8I8E - chains D and C of the 12 polymer chains in the assembly; structure by electron microscopy, 2.63 A resolution.

# Chain D (and C)
Molecule: Acyl-acyl carrier protein synthetase
From: Vibrio harveyi
Notes: chain C of this document is another copy of the same molecule, construct and numbering; everything in this record applies to it too
UniProt: Q00IB3 (Q00IB3_VIBHA); residue numbers follow UniProt; this construct covers 1-533
Amino-acid sequence (533 residues; numbered 1 to 533; the number before each row is that of its first residue):
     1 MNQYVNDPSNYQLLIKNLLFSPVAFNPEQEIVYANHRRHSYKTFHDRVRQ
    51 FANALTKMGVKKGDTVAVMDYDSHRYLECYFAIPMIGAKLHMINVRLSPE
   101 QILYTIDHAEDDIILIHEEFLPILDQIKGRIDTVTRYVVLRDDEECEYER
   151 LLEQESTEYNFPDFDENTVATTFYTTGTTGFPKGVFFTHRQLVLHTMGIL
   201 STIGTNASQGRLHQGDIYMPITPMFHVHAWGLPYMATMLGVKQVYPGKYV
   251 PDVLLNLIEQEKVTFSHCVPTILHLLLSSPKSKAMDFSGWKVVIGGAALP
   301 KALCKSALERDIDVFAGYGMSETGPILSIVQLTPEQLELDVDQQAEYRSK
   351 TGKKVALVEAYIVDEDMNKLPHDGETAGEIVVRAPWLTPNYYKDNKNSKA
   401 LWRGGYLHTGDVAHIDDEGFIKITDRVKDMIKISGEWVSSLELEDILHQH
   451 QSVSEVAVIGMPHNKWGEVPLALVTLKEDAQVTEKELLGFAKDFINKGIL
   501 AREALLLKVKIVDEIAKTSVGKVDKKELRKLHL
Not modelled in the structure: 1-3
Ligand contacts: adenosine monophosphate (AMP): Thr175, Ile294, Gly295, Gly296, Ala297, Ala298, Gly317, Tyr318, Gly319, Met320, Ser321, Glu322, Thr409, Asp411, Ile423, Arg426
What the authors report for this chain:
  - binding site for oleic acid: Trp230
  - mutagenesis - K183A, W230A, W230R, W230Y: decreased catalytic activity on E-pim
  - mutagenesis - T178A, Y318A, E322A: abolished catalytic activity on E-pim
  - mutagenesis - T175A, S321A, K522A: abolished catalytic activity
  - mutagenesis - S434A, K465A: unchanged catalytic activity
  - mutagenesis - K465A/W466A, K485A/K492A/R502A: abolished catalytic activity with Acyl carrier protein
  - mutagenesis - W466A: decreased catalytic activity with Acyl carrier protein
  - mutagenesis - T178A, K183A: decreased growth
  - mutagenesis - W230A: decreased growth in response to E-pim

# Interface between chain D and chain C
Residue-residue contacts (72; chain D residue first):
  Pro8(D) with Arg383(C); Trp402(C); Gly405(C)
  Ser9(D) with Trp402(C)
  Tyr11(D) with Arg190(C), hydrogen bond (backbone-side chain); Leu357(C); Glu359(C); Ala384(C); Pro385(C), hydrophobic
  Leu13(D) with Arg190(C)
  Ser21(D) with Ala356(C); Leu357(C), hydrogen bond (backbone-backbone); Val358(C); Glu359(C)
  Pro22(D) with Ala356(C)
  Val23(D) with Ser201(C); Thr202(C); Thr205(C); Ala356(C), hydrophobic
  Glu166(D) with Arg190(C), salt bridge
  Arg190(D) with Tyr11(C), hydrogen bond (side chain-backbone); Leu13(C); Glu166(C), salt bridge; Arg190(C)
  Met197(D) with Ser201(C), hydrogen bond (backbone-side chain)
  Leu200(D) with Ser201(C)
  Ser201(D) with Val23(C); Met197(C), hydrogen bond (side chain-backbone); Leu200(C); Ser201(C), hydrogen bond
  Thr202(D) with Val23(C); Gln214(C)
  Gly204(D) with Gly204(C); Arg211(C), hydrogen bond (backbone-side chain)
  Thr205(D) with Val23(C); Arg211(C); Leu212(C); His213(C); Gln214(C), hydrogen bond (backbone-backbone); Leu239(C)
  Asn206(D) with Arg211(C), hydrogen bond (backbone-side chain); Gln214(C)
  Ala207(D) with Arg211(C), hydrogen bond (backbone-side chain); His213(C)
  Arg211(D) with Gly204(C), hydrogen bond (side chain-backbone); Thr205(C); Asn206(C), hydrogen bond (side chain-backbone); Ala207(C), hydrogen bond (side chain-backbone); Arg211(C)
  Leu212(D) with Thr205(C)
  His213(D) with Thr205(C); Ala207(C)
  Gln214(D) with Thr202(C); Thr205(C), hydrogen bond (backbone-backbone); Asn206(C)
  Met238(D) with Ala356(C), hydrophobic
  Leu239(D) with Thr205(C)
  Ala356(D) with Ser21(C); Pro22(C); Val23(C), hydrophobic; Met238(C), hydrophobic
  Leu357(D) with Tyr11(C); Ser21(C), hydrogen bond (backbone-backbone)
  Val358(D) with Ser21(C)
  Glu359(D) with Tyr11(C); Ser21(C)
  Arg383(D) with Pro8(C)
  Ala384(D) with Tyr11(C)
  Pro385(D) with Tyr11(C), hydrophobic
  Trp402(D) with Pro8(C); Ser9(C)
  Gly405(D) with Pro8(C)
Also at the interface, not in a pair above, chain D (37 interface residues in all): Asn17, Phe20, Leu194, Lys354, Pro389
Also at the interface, not in a pair above, chain C (37 interface residues in all): Asn17, Phe20, Leu194, Lys354, Pro389

# In short
The chain D/chain C interface involves 37 residues from each chain, with 15 hydrogen bonds and 2 salt bridges.
Polar contacts include Glu166(D)-Arg190(C), Tyr11(D)-Arg190(C) and Met197(D)-Ser201(C). From the paper: a
binding site for oleic acid at Trp230(D); K183A, W230A and W230R of chain D, among others, reduce catalytic
activity on E-pim; 15 substitutions were tested in all.
Both chains are Acyl-acyl carrier protein synthetase (Vibrio harveyi). Entry 8I8E (Acyl-ACP synthetase
structure bound to C18:1-ACP) was determined by electron microscopy together with 8I8D from the same study.
